7R1P - chain AAA; structure by X-ray diffraction, 1.42 A resolution.

[Chain AAA]
Name: Ribonuclease pancreatic
Source organism: Bos taurus
Notes: EC 4.6.1.18
UniProtKB: P61823 (RNAS1_BOVIN); residues 1-124 here correspond to UniProt positions 27-150 (UniProt number = residue number + 26)
Chain sequence (124 residues; each row starts with the number of its first residue):
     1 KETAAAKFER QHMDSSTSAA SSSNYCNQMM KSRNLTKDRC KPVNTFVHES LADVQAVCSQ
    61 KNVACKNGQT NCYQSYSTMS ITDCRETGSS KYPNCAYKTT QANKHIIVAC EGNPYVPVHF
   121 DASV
Cystine bridges: C26-C84, C40-C95, C58-C110, C65-C72
Metal / ion sites: gold ion near H105 (its only coordinating residue here)
Swiss-Prot annotation at these positions:
  - active site: H12 (Proton acceptor), H119 (Proton donor)
  - binding site (substrate): K7, R10, K41 to T45, K66, R85
  - glycosylation: K1 (N-linked (Glc) (glycation) lysine), K7 (N-linked (Glc) (glycation) lysine), N34 (N-linked (GlcNAc...) asparagine), K37 (N-linked (Glc) (glycation) lysine), K41 (N-linked (Glc) (glycation) lysine)
From the paper describing this entry:
  - gold ion coordination: H105

[Overview]
Curated annotation (UniProt) lists active-site residues H12 and H119 and 9 substrate-binding residues. The
paper reports gold ion coordination by H105.
Chain AAA is Ribonuclease pancreatic (Bos taurus); the structure, X-ray structure of the adduct formed upon
reaction of the gold(I) N-heterocyclic carbene complex Au1 with ..., was determined by X-ray diffraction
together with 7R1Q from the same study.
